Entry 9B8Q (electron microscopy, 3.80 A resolution); this record covers chains G and a of the 9 polymer chains in the assembly.

[Chain G]
Molecule: V-type proton ATPase subunit C 1
From: Rattus norvegicus
UniProt: Q5FVI6 (VATC1_RAT); residues 1-382 here = UniProt positions 1-382
Chain sequence (382 residues; row label = number of the first residue in the row):
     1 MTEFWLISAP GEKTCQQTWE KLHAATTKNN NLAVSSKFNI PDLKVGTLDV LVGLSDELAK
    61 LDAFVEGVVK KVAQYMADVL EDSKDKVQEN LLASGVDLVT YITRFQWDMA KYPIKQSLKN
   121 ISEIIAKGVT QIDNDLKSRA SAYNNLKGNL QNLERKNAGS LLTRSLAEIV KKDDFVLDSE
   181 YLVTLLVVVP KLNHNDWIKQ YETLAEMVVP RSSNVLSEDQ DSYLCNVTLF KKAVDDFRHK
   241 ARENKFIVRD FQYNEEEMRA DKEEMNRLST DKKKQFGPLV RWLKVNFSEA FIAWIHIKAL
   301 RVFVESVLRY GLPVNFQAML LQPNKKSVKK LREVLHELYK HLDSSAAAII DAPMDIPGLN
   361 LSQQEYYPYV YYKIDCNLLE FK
Not modelled in the structure: 1, 377-382
Curated features (UniProtKB/Swiss-Prot):
  - modified residue: Thr2 (N-acetylthreonine)

[Chain a]
Molecule: V-type proton ATPase 116 kDa subunit a isoform 1
From: Rattus norvegicus
UniProt: P25286 (VPP1_RAT); residue numbers follow UniProt; this construct covers 1-838
Chain sequence (838 residues; each row starts with the number of its first residue):
     1 MGELFRSEEM TLAQLFLQSE AAYCCVSELE ELGKVQFRDL NPDVNVFQRK FVNEVRRCEE
    61 MDRKLRFVEK EIRKANIPIM DTGENPEVPF PRDMIDLEAN FEKIENELKE INTNQEALKR
   121 NFLELTELKF ILRKTQQFFD EMADPDLLEE SSSLLEPNEM GRGAPLRLGF VAGVINRERI
   181 PTFERMLWRV CRGNVFLRQA EIENPLEDPV TGDYVHKSVF IIFFQGDQLK NRVKKICEGF
   241 RASLYPCPET PQERKEMASG VNTRIDDLQM VLNQTEDHRQ RVLQAAAKNI RVWFIKVRKM
   301 KAIYHTLNLC NIDVTQKCLI AEVWCPVTDL DSIQFALRRG TEHSGSTVPS ILNRMQTNQT
   361 PPTYNKTNKF THGFQNIVDA YGIGTYREIN PAPYTVITFP FLFAVMFGDF GHGILMTLFA
   421 VWMVLRESRI LSQKNENEMF SMVFSGRYII LLMGLFSIYT GLIYNDCFSK SLNIFGSSWS
   481 VRPMFTIGNW TEETLLGSSV LQLNPAIPGV FGGPYPFGID PIWNIATNKL TFLNSFKMKM
   541 SVILGIIHML FGVSLSLFNH IYFKKPLNIY FGFIPEIIFM SSLFGYLVIL IFYKWTAYDA
   601 HSSRNAPSLL IHFINMFLFS YPESGNAMLY SGQKGIQCFL IVVAMLCVPW MLLFKPLILR
   661 HQYLRKKHLG TLNFGGIRVG NGPTEEDAEI IQHDQLSTHS EDAEEPTEDE VFDFGDTMVH
   721 QAIHTIEYCL GCISNTASYL RLWALSLAHA QLSEVLWTMV IHIGLHVRSL AGGLGLFFIF
   781 AAFATLTVAI LLIMEGLSAF LHALRLHWVE FQNKFYTGTG FKFLPFSFEH IREGKFDE
Not modelled in the structure: 1-8, 148-165, 363-838
Curated features (UniProtKB/Swiss-Prot):
  - modified residue: Thr250 (Phosphothreonine), Thr360 (Phosphothreonine), Tyr364 (Phosphotyrosine)

[How chain G and chain a interact]
Contacting residue pairs (27):
  Leu48(G) - Asn194(a)
  Leu48(G) - Gln225(a)
  Asp49(G) - Gln228(a)  hydrogen bond (side chain-backbone)
  Val52(G) - Leu229(a)  hydrophobic
  Val52(G) - Arg232(a)
  Asp56(G) - Arg232(a)
  Glu305(G) - Arg192(a)  salt bridge
  Leu308(G) - Arg192(a)
  Leu308(G) - Asn194(a)
  Arg309(G) - Arg192(a)
  Ser344(G) - Trp188(a)
  Ala346(G) - Glu184(a)
  Ala347(G) - Arg185(a)
  Ala347(G) - Trp188(a)  hydrophobic
  Ala348(G) - Arg185(a)  hydrogen bond (backbone-side chain)
  Ala348(G) - Arg189(a)
  Ile350(G) - Arg185(a)
  Ala352(G) - Met186(a)  hydrophobic
  Ala352(G) - Arg189(a)
  Pro353(G) - Met186(a)
  Asp355(G) - Ile236(a)
  Pro357(G) - Glu238(a)
  Gly358(G) - Lys235(a)
  Leu359(G) - Asn231(a)
  Leu359(G) - Lys235(a)
  Asn360(G) - Arg232(a)
  Tyr366(G) - Arg189(a)
Also at the interface, not in a pair above, chain G (25 interface residues in all): Gly53, Ser55, Asp351, Ser362, Gln364
Also at the interface, not in a pair above, chain a (17 interface residues in all): Gly193, Asp227

[Overview]
25 residues of chain G face 17 of chain a across their interface; the contacts include 2 hydrogen bonds and 1
salt bridge. Polar pairs include Glu305(G)-Arg192(a), Asp49(G)-Gln228(a) and Ala348(G)-Arg185(a).
Here chain G is V-type proton ATPase subunit C 1 and chain a is V-type proton ATPase 116 kDa subunit a isoform
1, both from Rattus norvegicus. Entry 9B8Q (Synaptic Vesicle V-ATPase with synaptophysin and SidK, State 3,
peripheral stalks) was determined by electron microscopy, deposited together with 9B8P.
